PDB entry 7YG6 | electron microscopy, 3.20 A resolution | chains B and A

# Chain B
Molecule: piRNA
Sequence (25 nucleotides; row label = number of the first residue in the row):
     1 UUACCAUCAA CAUGGAAACU UGGCU
Disordered / not traced: 7-22
Modified positions: OMU (o2'-methyluridine 5'-monophosphate) at position 25
Ion coordination: Mg2+: U1 (shared with Gln735(A), Leu987(A) of chain A)

# Chain A
Molecule: Piwi
Organism: Ephydatia fluviatilis
UniProtKB: D5MRY8 (D5MRY8_9METZ); residues 220-987 here = UniProt positions 220-987
Sequence (806 residues; row label = number of the first residue in the row):
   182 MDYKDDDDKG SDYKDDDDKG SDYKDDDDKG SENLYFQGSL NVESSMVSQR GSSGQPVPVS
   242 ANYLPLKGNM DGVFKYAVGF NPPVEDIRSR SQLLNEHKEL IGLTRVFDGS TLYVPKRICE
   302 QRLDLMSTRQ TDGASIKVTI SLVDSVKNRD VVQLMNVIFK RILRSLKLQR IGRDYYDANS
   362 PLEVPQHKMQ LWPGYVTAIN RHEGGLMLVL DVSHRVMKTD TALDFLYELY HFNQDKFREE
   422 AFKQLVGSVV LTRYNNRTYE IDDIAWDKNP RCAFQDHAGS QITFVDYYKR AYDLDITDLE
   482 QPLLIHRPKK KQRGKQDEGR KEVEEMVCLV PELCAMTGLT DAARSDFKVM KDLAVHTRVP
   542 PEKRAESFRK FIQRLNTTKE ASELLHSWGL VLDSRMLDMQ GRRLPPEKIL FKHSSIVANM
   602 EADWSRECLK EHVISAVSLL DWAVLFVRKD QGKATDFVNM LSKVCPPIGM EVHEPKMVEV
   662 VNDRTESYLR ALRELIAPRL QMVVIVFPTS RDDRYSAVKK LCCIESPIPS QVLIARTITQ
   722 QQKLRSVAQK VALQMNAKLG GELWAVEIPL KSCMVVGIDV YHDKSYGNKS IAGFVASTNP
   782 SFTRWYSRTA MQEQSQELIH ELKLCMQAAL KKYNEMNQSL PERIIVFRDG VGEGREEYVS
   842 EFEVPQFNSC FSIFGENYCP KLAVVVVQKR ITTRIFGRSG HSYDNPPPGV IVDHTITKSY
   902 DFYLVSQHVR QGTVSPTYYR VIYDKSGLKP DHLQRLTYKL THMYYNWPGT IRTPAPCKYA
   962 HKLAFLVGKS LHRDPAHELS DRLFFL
Disordered / not traced: 182-229, 412-421, 490-506, 795-798
Construct notes: initiating methionine (182); expression tag (183-219); engineered mutation Lys959 (Asn in D5MRY8)
Ion coordination: Mg2+ site 1: Gln735, Leu987 (shared with U1(B) of chain B); Mg2+ site 2 near Asp830 (its only coordinating residue here)

# Interface between chain B and chain A
Contacting residue pairs (48):
  U1(B) - Ser691(A)  hydrogen bond to the base
  U1(B) - Arg692(A)  base contact
  U1(B) - Asp693(A)  hydrogen bond to the base
  U1(B) - Tyr696(A)  stacking on the base
  U1(B) - Lys700(A)  salt bridge to the phosphate
  U1(B) - Gln712(A)  hydrogen bond to the phosphate
  U1(B) - Val713(A)  hydrogen bond to the phosphate
  U1(B) - Ile715(A)  base contact
  U1(B) - Gln735(A)  phosphate contact
  U1(B) - Leu987(A)  phosphate contact
  U2(B) - Gln712(A)  sugar contact
  U2(B) - Val713(A)  sugar contact
  U2(B) - Leu714(A)  sugar contact
  U2(B) - Ile715(A)  hydrogen bond to the phosphate
  U2(B) - Arg717(A)  salt bridge to the phosphate
  U2(B) - Thr718(A)  hydrogen bond to the base
  U2(B) - Lys731(A)  base contact
  U2(B) - Val732(A)  sugar contact
  U2(B) - Gln735(A)  hydrogen bond to the sugar
  A3(B) - Lys731(A)  base contact
  A3(B) - Gln735(A)  sugar contact
  A3(B) - Asn947(A)  hydrogen bond to the sugar
  A3(B) - Trp948(A)  sugar contact
  C4(B) - Gln908(A)  hydrogen bond to the sugar
  C4(B) - Tyr945(A)  hydrogen bond to the phosphate
  C4(B) - Trp948(A)  base contact
  C4(B) - Ile952(A)  sugar contact
  C5(B) - Gln908(A)  sugar contact
  C5(B) - Arg911(A)  hydrogen bond to the base
  C5(B) - Arg953(A)  phosphate contact
  C5(B) - Lys959(A)  salt bridge to the phosphate
  A6(B) - Arg539(A)  hydrogen bond to the base
  A6(B) - Arg911(A)  base contact
  G23(B) - Arg438(A)  hydrogen bond to the sugar
  C24(B) - Asn436(A)  phosphate contact
  C24(B) - Arg438(A)  hydrogen bond to the phosphate
  C24(B) - Tyr440(A)  hydrogen bond to the sugar
  C24(B) - Tyr473(A)  sugar contact
  OMU_25(B) - Tyr435(A)  hydrogen bond to the phosphate
  OMU_25(B) - Asn436(A)  phosphate contact
  OMU_25(B) - Phe455(A)  base contact
  OMU_25(B) - Gln456(A)  base contact
  OMU_25(B) - Phe465(A)  phosphate contact
  OMU_25(B) - Tyr468(A)  hydrogen bond to the phosphate
  OMU_25(B) - Tyr469(A)  phosphate contact
  OMU_25(B) - Tyr473(A)  hydrogen bond to the phosphate
  OMU_25(B) - Met507(A)  base contact
  OMU_25(B) - Cys509(A)  phosphate contact
Interface residues without a listed pair, chain A (44 interface residues in all): Asp457, Val508, Ser727, Val728, Lys739, Val910, Thr951, Lys963

# Summary
9 residues of chain B face 44 of chain A across their interface, with 18 hydrogen bonds, 3 salt bridges and 1
aromatic stacking contact. Polar pairs include U1(B)-Ser691(A), U1(B)-Asp693(A) and U2(B)-Thr718(A). The Mg2+
site 1 is built by Gln735(A), Leu987(A) and U1(B).
Chain B is piRNA and chain A is Piwi (Ephydatia fluviatilis); the structure, Cryo-EM structure of the
EfPiwi(N959K) in complex with piRNA, was determined by electron microscopy, deposited together with 7YFQ, 7YFX
and 7YFY.
